Entry 7CRR (electron microscopy, 3.48 A resolution); this record covers chains E and A of the 11 polymer chains in the assembly.

[Chain E]
Name: Histone H3
Source organism: Xenopus laevis
UniProtKB: Q92133 (Q92133_XENLA); residues 1-135 here correspond to UniProt positions 2-136 (UniProt number = residue number + 1)
Amino-acid sequence (135 residues; each row starts with the number of its first residue):
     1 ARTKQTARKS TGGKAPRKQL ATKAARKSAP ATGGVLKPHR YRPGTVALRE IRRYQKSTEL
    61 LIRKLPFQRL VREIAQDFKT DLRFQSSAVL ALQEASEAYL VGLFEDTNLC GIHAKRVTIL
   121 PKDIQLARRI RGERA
Disordered / not traced: 1-36, 135
Modified residues: Leu36 (norleucine; NLE); Leu90 (norleucine; NLE); Leu120 (norleucine; NLE)
Differences from the reference sequence: engineered mutation Leu36 (Lys37 in Q92133), Leu90 (Met91 in Q92133), Leu120 (Met121 in Q92133)
What the authors report for this chain:
  - mutagenesis - Y41A, R49A, R52A: decreased catalytic activity

[Chain A]
Molecule: 187-nt DNA strand
Sequence (187 nucleotides; numbered 1 to 187; the number before each row is that of its first residue):
     1 ATCGGGTGAT GCCCGATCCC CTGGAGAATC CCGGTGCCGA GGCCGCTCAA TTGGTCGTAG
    61 ACAGCTCTAG CACCGCTTAA ACGCACGTAC GCGCTGTCCC CCGCGTTTTA ACCGCCAAGG
   121 GGATTACTCC CTAGTCTCCA GGCACGTGTC AGATATATAC ATCCTGTTCC AGTGCCGGTG
   181 TCGCGAT
Disordered / not traced: 1-10, 179-187

[Interface between chain E and chain A]
Pairs across the interface - 12 pairs, chain E then chain A:
  Arg42(E) with DC164(A), salt bridge to the phosphate
  Thr45(E) with DC164(A), hydrogen bond to the phosphate
  Arg63(E) with DA80(A), sugar contact
  Arg72(E) with DC71(A), salt bridge to the phosphate
  Arg83(E) with DG70(A), hydrogen bond to the sugar; DC71(A), sugar contact
  Phe84(E) with DG70(A), sugar contact; DC71(A), phosphate contact
  Ser86(E) with DG70(A), phosphate contact
  Arg116(E) with DG91(A), sugar contact
  Val117(E) with DG91(A), phosphate contact
  Thr118(E) with DG91(A), phosphate contact
Other interface residues (no listed pair), chain E (13 interface residues in all): His39, Tyr41, Gln85
Other interface residues (no listed pair), chain A (9 interface residues in all): DA81, DA89, DC92, DC163

[Overview]
13 residues of chain E face 9 of chain A across their interface, with 2 hydrogen bonds and 2 salt bridges.
Among the polar pairs are Arg83(E)-DG70(A), Thr45(E)-DC164(A) and Arg42(E)-DC164(A). The paper reports that
Y41A, R49A and R52A of chain E reduce catalytic activity.
Chain E is Histone H3 (Xenopus laevis) and chain A is a 187-nt DNA strand; the structure, Native NSD3 bound to
187-bp nucleosome, was determined by electron microscopy together with 7CRO, 7CRP and 7CRQ from the same
study.
